PDB entry 4YLP | X-ray diffraction, 5.50 A resolution (low resolution: residue-level contacts below are approximate; hydrogen-bond / salt-bridge calls are withheld) | chains C and 1 of the 9 polymer chains in the assembly

[Chain C]
Protein: DNA-directed RNA polymerase subunit beta
Source organism: Escherichia coli
Notes: EC 2.7.7.6
Reference sequence: A7ZUK1 (RPOB_ECO24); residues 1-1342 here = UniProt positions 1-1342
Sequence (1342 residues; numbered 1 to 1342; the number before each row is that of its first residue):
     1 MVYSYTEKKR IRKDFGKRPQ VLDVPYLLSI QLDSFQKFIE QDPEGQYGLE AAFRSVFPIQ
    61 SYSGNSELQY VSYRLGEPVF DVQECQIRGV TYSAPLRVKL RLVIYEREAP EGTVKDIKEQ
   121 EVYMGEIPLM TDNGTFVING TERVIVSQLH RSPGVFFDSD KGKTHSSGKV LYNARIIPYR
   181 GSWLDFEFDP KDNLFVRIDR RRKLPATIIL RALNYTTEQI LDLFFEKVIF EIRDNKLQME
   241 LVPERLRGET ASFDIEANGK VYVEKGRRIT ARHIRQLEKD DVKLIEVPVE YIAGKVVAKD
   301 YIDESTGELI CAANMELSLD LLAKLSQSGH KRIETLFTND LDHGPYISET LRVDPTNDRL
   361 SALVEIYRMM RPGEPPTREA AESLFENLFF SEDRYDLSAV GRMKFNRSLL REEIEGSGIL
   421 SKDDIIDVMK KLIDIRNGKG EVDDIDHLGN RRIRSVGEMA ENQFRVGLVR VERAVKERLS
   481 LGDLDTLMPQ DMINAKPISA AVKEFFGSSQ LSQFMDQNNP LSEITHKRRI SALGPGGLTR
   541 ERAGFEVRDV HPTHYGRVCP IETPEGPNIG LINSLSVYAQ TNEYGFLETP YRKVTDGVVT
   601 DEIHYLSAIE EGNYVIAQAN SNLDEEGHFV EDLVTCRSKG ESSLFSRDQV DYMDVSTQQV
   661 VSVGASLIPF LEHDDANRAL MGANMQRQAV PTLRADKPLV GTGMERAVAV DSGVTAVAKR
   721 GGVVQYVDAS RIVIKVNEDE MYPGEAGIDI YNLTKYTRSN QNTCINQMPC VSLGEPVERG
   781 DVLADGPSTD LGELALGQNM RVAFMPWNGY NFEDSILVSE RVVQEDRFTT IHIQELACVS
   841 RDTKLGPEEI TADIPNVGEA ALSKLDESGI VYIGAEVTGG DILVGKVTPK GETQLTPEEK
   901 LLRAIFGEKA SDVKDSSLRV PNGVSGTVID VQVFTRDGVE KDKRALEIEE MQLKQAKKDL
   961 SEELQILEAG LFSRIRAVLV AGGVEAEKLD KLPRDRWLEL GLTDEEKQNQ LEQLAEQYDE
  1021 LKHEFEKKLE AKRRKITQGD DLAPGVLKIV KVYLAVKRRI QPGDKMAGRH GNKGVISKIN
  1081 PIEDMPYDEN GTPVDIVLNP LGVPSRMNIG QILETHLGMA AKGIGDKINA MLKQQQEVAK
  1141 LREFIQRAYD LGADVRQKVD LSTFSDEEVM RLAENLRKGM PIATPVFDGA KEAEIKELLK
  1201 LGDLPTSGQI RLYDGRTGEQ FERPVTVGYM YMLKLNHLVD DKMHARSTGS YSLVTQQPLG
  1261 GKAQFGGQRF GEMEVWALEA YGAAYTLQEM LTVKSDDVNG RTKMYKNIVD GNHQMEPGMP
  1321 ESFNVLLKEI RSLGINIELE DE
Disordered / not traced: 1
Swiss-Prot annotation at these positions:
  - modified residue (N6-acetyllysine): Lys1022, Lys1200

[Chain 1]
Molecule: NT strand DNA
Sequence (49 nucleotides; row label = number of the first residue in the row):
    12 ACTTGACATC CACCTCACGT ATGCTATAAT GTGTGCAGTC TGACGCGGC

[Interface between chain C and chain 1]
Residue-residue contacts - 17 pairs, chain C then chain 1:
  Arg151(C) - DC51(1)
  Trp183(C) - DA48(1)
  Trp183(C) - DG49(1)
  Asp199(C) - DA48(1)
  Asp199(C) - DG49(1)
  Arg200(C) - DT50(1)
  Arg200(C) - DC51(1)
  Arg371(C) - DG44(1)
  Arg371(C) - DT45(1)
  Glu374(C) - DG42(1)
  Pro375(C) - DG42(1)
  Arg473(C) - DT45(1)
  Glu541(C) - DT50(1)
  Glu541(C) - DC51(1)
  Glu541(C) - DT52(1)
  Arg542(C) - DT50(1)
  Arg542(C) - DC51(1)
Also at the interface, not in a pair above, chain C (13 interface residues in all): Arg175, Ala380, Arg394
Also at the interface, not in a pair above, chain 1 (10 interface residues in all): DT43, DC47

[In short]
13 residues of chain C and 10 residues of chain 1 are in contact.
Chain C is DNA-directed RNA polymerase subunit beta (Escherichia coli) and chain 1 is NT strand DNA; the
structure, E. coli Transcription Initiation Complex - 16-bp spacer and 5-nt RNA, was determined by X-ray
diffraction (same publication as 4YLN and 4YLO).
